6I5J - chains A and B of the 5 polymer chains in the assembly; structure by X-ray diffraction, 2.80 A resolution.

== Chain A ==
Protein: Suppressor of cytokine signaling 2
From: Homo sapiens
Reference sequence: O14508 (SOCS2_HUMAN); residues 30-198 here = UniProt positions 30-198
Amino-acid sequence (169 residues; numbered 30 to 198; the number before each row is that of its first residue):
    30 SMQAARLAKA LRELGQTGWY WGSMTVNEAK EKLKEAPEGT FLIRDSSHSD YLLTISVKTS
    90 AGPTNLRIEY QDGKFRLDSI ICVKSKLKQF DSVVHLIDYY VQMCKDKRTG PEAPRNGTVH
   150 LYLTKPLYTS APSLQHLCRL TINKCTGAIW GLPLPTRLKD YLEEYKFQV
Not modelled in the structure: 138
Construct notes: engineered mutation Met31 (Pro in O14508)
Modified residues: Cys111 (S-(dimethylarsenic)cysteine; CAS); Cys133 (S-(dimethylarsenic)cysteine; CAS)
Curated features (UniProtKB/Swiss-Prot):
  - modified residue (Phosphoserine): Ser30, Ser52
  - cross-link: Lys173 (Glycyl lysine isopeptide (Lys-Gly) (interchain with G-Cter in ubiquitin))
  - natural variant: Ser52 (S52N: Increased protein half-life), Asn94 (N94D: Decreased ability to bind phosphorylated substrates), Arg96 (R96L: Decreased ability to bind phosphorylated substrates), Leu106 (L106V: Does not affect ability to bind phosphorylated substrates), Cys133 (C133Y: Does not affect ability to bind phosphorylated substrates)
  - mutagenesis: Arg73 (R73E: Impaired ability to mediate ubiquitination of GHR), Lys87 (K87R: No effect on protein half-life), Lys154 (K154R: No effect on protein half-life), Leu163 (L163P: Abolished interaction with ELOB and ELOC, preventing formation of the ECS(SOCS2) complex), Cys167 (C167F: Abolished interaction with ELOB and ELOC, preventing formation of the ECS(SOCS2) complex), Lys173 (K173R: Increased protein half-life)
Metal / ion sites: Co2+: His149 (shared with 1 residue of chain K)
Reported in the primary citation:
  - conformationally variable residues (loop rearrangement, order/disorder transition): Asp107 to Leu116, Lys136 to Asn145
  - mutagenesis - L106V, C133Y: unchanged binding to Growth hormone receptor peptide

== Chain B ==
Protein: Elongin-B
From: Homo sapiens
Reference sequence: Q15370 (ELOB_HUMAN), isoform Q15370-2; residues 1-104 here = UniProt positions 1-104
Amino-acid sequence (104 residues; row label = number of the first residue in the row):
     1 MDVFLMIRRH KTTIFTDAKE SSTVFELKRI VEGILKRPPD EQRLYKDDQL LDDGKTLGEC
    61 GFTSQTARPQ APATVGLAFR ADDTFEALCI EPFSSPPELP DVMK
Modified residues: Cys89 (S-(dimethylarsenic)cysteine; CAS)
Curated features (UniProtKB/Swiss-Prot):
  - modified residue: Met1 (N-acetylmethionine), Thr84 (Phosphothreonine)

== Interface between chain A and chain B ==
Residue-residue contacts (6; chain A residue first):
  Cys174(A) with Met103(B), hydrophobic; Lys104(B), hydrogen bond (side chain-backbone)
  Thr175(A) with Val102(B)
  Leu181(A) with Val102(B), hydrophobic; Met103(B), hydrophobic
  Pro182(A) with Pro100(B)
Also at the interface, not in a pair above, chain A (7 interface residues in all): Ile171, Lys173, Ala177

== Summary ==
7 residues of chain A and 4 residues of chain B are in contact, with 1 hydrogen bond. Its one hydrogen-bonded
contact is Cys174(A)-Lys104(B). UniProt lists 6 mutagenesis sites on chain A. From the paper: L106V and C133Y
of chain A leave binding to Growth hormone receptor peptide unchanged; conformational variability at Asp107(A)
and Lys136(A).
Chain A is Suppressor of cytokine signaling 2 and chain B is Elongin-B, both from Homo sapiens; the structure,
Crystal structure of SOCS2:Elongin C:Elongin B in complex with growth hormone receptor peptide, was determined
by X-ray diffraction (same publication as 6I4X and 6I5N).
